Entry 1PMA (X-ray diffraction, 3.40 A resolution); this record covers chains B and P of the 28 polymer chains in the assembly.

# Chain B (and P)
Protein: Proteasome
Source organism: Thermoplasma acidophilum
Notes: EC 3.4.99.46; chain P of this document is another copy of the same molecule, construct and numbering; everything in this record applies to it too
Reference sequence: P28061 (PSMB_THEAC); residues -7 to 203 here correspond to UniProt positions 1-211 (UniProt number = residue number + 8)
Sequence (211 residues; each row starts with the number of its first residue; numbers below 1 keep their minus sign (Met-7 is residue -7)):
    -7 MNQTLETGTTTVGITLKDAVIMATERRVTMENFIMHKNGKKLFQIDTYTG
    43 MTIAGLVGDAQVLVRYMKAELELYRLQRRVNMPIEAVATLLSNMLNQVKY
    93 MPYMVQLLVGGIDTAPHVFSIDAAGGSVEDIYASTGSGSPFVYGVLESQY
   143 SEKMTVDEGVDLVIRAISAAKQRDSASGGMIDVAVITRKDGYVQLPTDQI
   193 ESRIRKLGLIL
Unresolved in the structure: -7 to 0
Curated features (UniProtKB/Swiss-Prot):
  - active site: Thr1 (Nucleophile)

# Interface between chain B and chain P
Contacting residue pairs (29; chain B residue first):
  Phe25(B) - Tyr135(P)  hydrophobic
  Met27(B) - Ser112(P)
  Met27(B) - Asp122(P)
  Met27(B) - Ser126(P)
  Met27(B) - Tyr135(P)
  His28(B) - Ser112(P)  hydrogen bond
  His28(B) - Val120(P)
  His28(B) - Asp122(P)  salt bridge
  Lys29(B) - Glu139(P)  salt bridge
  Leu48(B) - Ala116(P)  hydrophobic
  Val49(B) - Asp114(P)
  Val49(B) - Gly118(P)
  Gly50(B) - Asn88(P)
  Gly50(B) - Ala116(P)
  Gly50(B) - Gly117(P)
  Gly50(B) - Gly118(P)
  Asp51(B) - Asn88(P)  hydrogen bond
  Asp51(B) - Lys91(P)  salt bridge
  Gln53(B) - Gly118(P)
  Gln53(B) - Ser119(P)  hydrogen bond (side chain-backbone)
  Val54(B) - Asn88(P)
  Arg57(B) - Thr81(P)
  Arg57(B) - Ser84(P)  hydrogen bond
  Arg57(B) - Asn85(P)  hydrogen bond
  Met93(B) - Tyr92(P)
  Pro94(B) - Lys91(P)  hydrogen bond (backbone-side chain)
  Pro94(B) - Tyr92(P)  hydrogen bond (backbone-side chain)
  Tyr95(B) - Lys91(P)
  Met96(B) - Tyr92(P)
Also at the interface, not in a pair above, chain B (17 interface residues in all): Met22, Asn30
Also at the interface, not in a pair above, chain P (20 interface residues in all): Gln98, Glu121, Ala125

# Overview
17 residues of chain B face 20 of chain P across their interface; the contacts include 7 hydrogen bonds and 3
salt bridges. Polar pairs include His28(B)-Asp122(P), Lys29(B)-Glu139(P) and Asp51(B)-Lys91(P). Curated
annotation (UniProt) lists active-site residue Thr1(B) on chain B.
Both chains are Proteasome (Thermoplasma acidophilum). Entry 1PMA (Proteasome from thermoplasma acidophilum)
was determined by X-ray diffraction.
